PDB entry 7DUI | X-ray diffraction, 3.62 A resolution | chains A and Q of the 23 polymer chains in the assembly

# Chain A
Molecule: 30S Ribosomal RNA rRNA
From: Thermus thermophilus HB8
Sequence (1522 nucleotides; each row starts with the number of its first residue; note: 42 numbers in that range are skipped by the numbering (no residue carries them; nothing is unmodelled there); a row labelled like 190A-190L holds insertion residues (190A, then the next letters in order); numbering starts at 0):
     0 UUUGUUGGAGAGUCUGAUCCUGGCUCAGGGUGAACGCUGGCGGCGUGCCU
    50 AAGACAUGCAAGUCGUGCGGG
    73 CCGCGGGGUUUU
    88 ACUCCG
    95 UGGUC
   101 AGCGGCGGACGGGUGAGUAACGCGUGGGU
  129A G
   130 ACCUACCCGGAAGAGGGGGACAACCCGGGGAAACUCGGGCUAAUCCCCCA
   180 UGUGGACCCGC
190A-190L CCCUUGGGGUGU
   191 GUCCAAAGGGCUUU
   216 GCCCGCUUCCGGAUGGGCCCGCGUCCCAUCAGCUAGUUGGUGGGGUAAUG
   266 GCCCACCAAGGCGACGACGGGUAGCCGGUCUGAGAGGAUGGCCGGCCACA
   316 GGGGCACUGAGACACGGGCCCCACUCCUACGGGAGGCAGCAGUUAGGAAU
   366 CUUCCGCAAUGGGCGCAAGCCUGACGGAGCGACGCCGCUUGGAGGAAGAA
   416 GCCCUUCGGGGUGUAAACUCCUGAA
   442 CCCGGGACGAAACCCCCGACGA
   474 GGGGACUGACGGUACCGGG
   494 GUAAUAGCGCCGGCCAACUCCGUGCCAGCAGCCGCGGUAAUACGGAGGGC
   544 GCGAGCGUUACCCGGAUUCACUGGGCGUAAAGGGCGUGUAGGCGGCCUGG
   594 GGCGUCCCAUGUGAAAGACCACGGCUCAACCGUGGGGGAGCGUGGGAUAC
   644 GCUCAGGCUAGACGGUGGGAGAGGGUGGUGGAAUUCCCGGAGUAGCGGUG
   694 AAAUGCGCAGAUACCGGGAGGAACGCCGAUGGCGAAGGCAGCCACCUGGU
   744 CCACCCGUGACGCUGAGGCGCGAAAGCGUGGGGAGCAAACCGGAUUAGAU
   794 ACCCGGGUAGUCCACGCCCUAAACGAUGCGCGCUAGGUCUCUGGGUCU
   848 CCUGGGGGCCGAAGCUAACGCGUUAAGCGCGCCGCCUGGGGAGUACGGCC
   898 GCAAGGCUGAAACUCAAAGGAAUUGACGGGGGCCCGCACAAGCGGUGGAG
   948 CAUGUGGUUUAAUUCGAAGXAACGCGAAGAACCUUACCAGGCCUUGACAU
   998 GCUAGG
 1003A G
  1004 AACCCGGGUGAAAGCCUGGGGUGCCCC
1030A-1030D GCGA
  1031 GGGGAGCCCUAGCACAGGUGCUGCAUGGCCGUCGUCAGCUCGUGCCGUGA
  1081 GGUGUUGGGUUAAGUCCCGCAACGAGCGCAACCCCCGCCGUUAGUUGCCA
  1131 GCGGUUCGGCCGGGCACUCUAACGGGACUGCCCGCGAAA
  1171 GCGGGAGGAAGGAGGGGACGACGUCUGGUCAGCAUGGCCCUUACGGCCUG
  1221 GGCGACACACGUGCUACAAUGCCCACUACAAAGCGAUGCCACCCGGCAAC
  1271 GGGGAGCUAAUCGCAAAAAGGUGGGCCCAGUUCGGAUUGGGGUCUGCAAC
  1321 CCGACCCCAUGAAGCCGGAAUCGCUAGUAAUCGCGGAUCAG
 1361A C
  1362 CAUGCCGCGGUGAAUACGUUCCCGGGCCUUGUACACACXGCCXGUXACGC
  1412 CAUGGGAGCGGGCUCUACCCGAAGUCGCCGGG
  1446 AGCCUACGGG
  1459 CAGGCGCCGAGGGUAGGGCCCGUGACUGGGGCGAAGUCGUAACAAGGUAG
  1509 CUGUACCGGAAGGUGCGGCUGGAUCCACUCCUUUCU
Unresolved in the structure: 0-4, 1534-1538
Modified residues: PSU (pseudouridine-5'-monophosphate) at position 516, 7MG (7N-methyl-8-hydroguanosine-5'-monophosphate) at position 527, M2G (N2-dimethylguanosine-5'-monophosphate) at position 966, 5MC (5-methylcytidine-5'-monophosphate) at position 967, 2MG (2N-methylguanosine-5'-monophosphate) at position 1207, 5MC (5-methylcytidine-5'-monophosphate) at position 1400, 4OC (4n,o2'-methylcytidine-5'-monophosphate) at position 1402, 5MC (5-methylcytidine-5'-monophosphate) at position 1404, 5MC (5-methylcytidine-5'-monophosphate) at position 1407, UR3 (3-methyluridine-5'-monophoshate) at position 1498, MA6 (6N-dimethyladenosine-5'-monophoshate) at position 1518, MA6 (6N-dimethyladenosine-5'-monophoshate) at position 1519, PSU (pseudouridine-5'-monophosphate) at position 1540, PSU (pseudouridine-5'-monophosphate) at position 1541
Ion coordination: Mg2+ site 1: U5 (shared with 1 residue of chain H); Mg2+ site 2 near G21 (its only coordinating residue here); Mg2+ site 3 near G46 (its only coordinating residue here); Mg2+ site 4 near C48 (its only coordinating residue here); Mg2+ site 5: A59, C386, U387; Mg2+ site 6: G61, G105; Mg2+ site 7: G70, U98; Mg2+ site 8: G107, G326; Mg2+ site 9: A109, G331; Mg2+ site 10: G111, G112; Mg2+ site 11 near G117 (its only coordinating residue here); Mg2+ site 12: C121, G124, U125; 95 more Mg2+ sites not listed
Ligand contacts: HKO (N-[(1R,2R,3R,4S,5R)-4-[(2R,3R,6S)-6-(aminomethyl)-3-azanyl-oxan-2-yl]oxy-5-azanyl-2-[[(3S,4S,5S,6R)-5-(methylamino)-4,6-bis(oxidanyl)-2-oxabicyclo[4.1.0]heptan-3-yl]oxy]-3-oxidanyl-cyclohexyl]pyridine-3-sulfonamide): 5MC_1404, G1405, U1406, 5MC_1407, A1408, C1409, G1491, A1493, G1494, U1495, C1496, G1497

# Chain Q
Name: 30S ribosomal protein S17
From: Thermus thermophilus HB8
UniProt: P24321 (RS17_THETH); residue numbers follow UniProt; this construct covers 1-105
Chain sequence (105 residues; numbered 1 to 105; the number before each row is that of its first residue):
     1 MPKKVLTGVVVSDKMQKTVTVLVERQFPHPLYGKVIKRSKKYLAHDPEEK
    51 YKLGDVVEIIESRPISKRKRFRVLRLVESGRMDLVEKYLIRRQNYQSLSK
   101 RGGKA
Unresolved in the structure: 1, 101-105
Ion coordination: Mg2+: Asp13, Met15, Glu49

# How chain A and chain Q interact
Contacting residue pairs - 90 pairs, chain A then chain Q:
  G127(A) - Pro2(Q)  hydrogen bond to the sugar
  G127(A) - Glu61(Q)  base contact
  G128(A) - Pro2(Q)  sugar contact
  G128(A) - Lys3(Q)  hydrogen bond to the phosphate
  G128(A) - Glu61(Q)  sugar contact
  U129(A) - Lys3(Q)  salt bridge to the phosphate
  A130(A) - Arg63(Q)  salt bridge to the phosphate
  A130(A) - Pro64(Q)  base contact
  U190E(A) - Ser62(Q)  base contact
  U190E(A) - Arg63(Q)  hydrogen bond to the base
  U190E(A) - Arg72(Q)  hydrogen bond to the base
  G190F(A) - Arg63(Q)  hydrogen bond to the base
  C234(A) - Pro64(Q)  sugar contact
  C234(A) - Arg70(Q)  hydrogen bond to the phosphate
  C235(A) - Glu61(Q)  hydrogen bond to the sugar
  C235(A) - Arg70(Q)  salt bridge to the phosphate
  C235(A) - Phe71(Q)  sugar contact
  G236(A) - Lys4(Q)  sugar contact
  G236(A) - Lys40(Q)  salt bridge to the phosphate
  G236(A) - Tyr42(Q)  hydrogen bond to the phosphate
  C237(A) - Arg25(Q)  hydrogen bond to the phosphate
  C237(A) - Lys40(Q)  salt bridge to the phosphate
  C237(A) - Tyr42(Q)  phosphate contact
  G238(A) - Arg25(Q)  salt bridge to the phosphate
  A246(A) - Leu98(Q)  hydrogen bond to the sugar
  A246(A) - Ser99(Q)  sugar contact
  G247(A) - Ser99(Q)  phosphate contact
  G247(A) - Lys100(Q)  salt bridge to the phosphate
  U252(A) - Lys67(Q)  salt bridge to the phosphate
  U253(A) - Lys67(Q)  salt bridge to the phosphate
  G254(A) - Met15(Q)  sugar contact
  G254(A) - Gln16(Q)  hydrogen bond to the sugar
  G254(A) - Thr18(Q)  hydrogen bond to the phosphate
  G254(A) - Ser66(Q)  hydrogen bond to the phosphate
  G254(A) - Lys67(Q)  phosphate contact
  G254(A) - Lys69(Q)  phosphate contact
  G255(A) - Gln16(Q)  sugar contact
  G255(A) - Lys17(Q)  hydrogen bond to the phosphate
  G255(A) - Ile65(Q)  phosphate contact
  G255(A) - Ser66(Q)  phosphate contact
  G255(A) - Lys69(Q)  salt bridge to the phosphate
  U256(A) - Lys17(Q)  salt bridge to the phosphate
  U264(A) - Arg63(Q)  sugar contact
  U264(A) - Pro64(Q)  hydrogen bond to the sugar
  G265(A) - Pro64(Q)  sugar contact
  G265(A) - Ile65(Q)  sugar contact
  G265(A) - Ser66(Q)  sugar contact
  G265(A) - Lys67(Q)  hydrogen bond to the sugar
  C267(A) - Lys67(Q)  phosphate contact
  A273(A) - Gln16(Q)  sugar contact
  G275(A) - Lys14(Q)  phosphate contact
  G275(A) - Met15(Q)  sugar contact
  G276(A) - Ser12(Q)  hydrogen bond to the phosphate
  G276(A) - Thr20(Q)  phosphate contact
  G276(A) - Arg68(Q)  hydrogen bond to the sugar
  C277(A) - Lys41(Q)  salt bridge to the phosphate
  C277(A) - Arg68(Q)  salt bridge to the phosphate
  G278(A) - Lys41(Q)  salt bridge to the phosphate
  G278(A) - Arg92(Q)  base contact
  G278(A) - Tyr95(Q)  base contact
  A279(A) - Tyr95(Q)  hydrogen bond to the phosphate
  A279(A) - Leu98(Q)  base contact
  C280(A) - Lys37(Q)  base contact
  C280(A) - Arg38(Q)  base contact
  C280(A) - Ser39(Q)  hydrogen bond to the base
  C280(A) - Arg91(Q)  base contact
  C564(A) - Leu31(Q)  base contact
  C564(A) - Tyr32(Q)  sugar contact
  U582(A) - Ile90(Q)  sugar contact
  U582(A) - Asn94(Q)  hydrogen bond to the sugar
  A583(A) - Ile90(Q)  sugar contact
  A583(A) - Arg91(Q)  phosphate contact
  A583(A) - Asn94(Q)  hydrogen bond to the sugar
  G584(A) - Lys87(Q)  salt bridge to the phosphate
  G584(A) - Arg91(Q)  salt bridge to the phosphate
  G585(A) - Lys34(Q)  hydrogen bond to the phosphate
  G585(A) - Lys37(Q)  salt bridge to the phosphate
  C586(A) - Lys34(Q)  salt bridge to the phosphate
  G597(A) - Val35(Q)  sugar contact
  U598(A) - Pro28(Q)  phosphate contact
  G635(A) - Pro2(Q)  sugar contact
  G635(A) - Lys4(Q)  salt bridge to the phosphate
  U636(A) - Pro2(Q)  phosphate contact
  G644(A) - Gln26(Q)  base contact
  C647(A) - Arg81(Q)  salt bridge to the phosphate
  G760(A) - Asn94(Q)  hydrogen bond to the base
  G760(A) - Ser97(Q)  base contact
  G760(A) - Leu98(Q)  sugar contact
  C879(A) - Lys34(Q)  salt bridge to the phosphate
  C896(A) - Lys100(Q)  phosphate contact
Interface residues without a listed pair, chain A (52 interface residues in all): G129A, G266, C272, G301, C596, C645, A759, G761, C897
Interface residues without a listed pair, chain Q (48 interface residues in all): Leu43, His45

# Overview
52 residues of chain A face 48 of chain Q across their interface; the contacts include 24 hydrogen bonds and
21 salt bridges. Polar contacts include U190E(A)-Arg63(Q), G190F(A)-Arg63(Q) and U190E(A)-Arg72(Q). Ligands of
chain A: compound HKO. A59(A), C386(A) and U387(A) form the Mg2+ site 5.
Here chain A is 30S Ribosomal RNA rRNA and chain Q is 30S ribosomal protein S17, both from Thermus
thermophilus HB8. Entry 7DUI (Crystal structure of the Thermus thermophilus (HB8) 30S ribosomal subunit with
mRNA and cognate transfer RNA ...) was determined by X-ray diffraction.
